Entry 5UH5 (X-ray diffraction, 3.75 A resolution); this record covers chains A and C of the 9 polymer chains in the assembly.

[Chain A]
Name: DNA-directed RNA polymerase subunit alpha
From: Mycobacterium tuberculosis (strain ATCC 25618 / H37Rv)
Notes: EC 2.7.7.6
UniProtKB: P9WGZ1 (RPOA_MYCTU); residues 1-347 here = UniProt positions 1-347
Amino-acid sequence (347 residues; each row starts with the number of its first residue):
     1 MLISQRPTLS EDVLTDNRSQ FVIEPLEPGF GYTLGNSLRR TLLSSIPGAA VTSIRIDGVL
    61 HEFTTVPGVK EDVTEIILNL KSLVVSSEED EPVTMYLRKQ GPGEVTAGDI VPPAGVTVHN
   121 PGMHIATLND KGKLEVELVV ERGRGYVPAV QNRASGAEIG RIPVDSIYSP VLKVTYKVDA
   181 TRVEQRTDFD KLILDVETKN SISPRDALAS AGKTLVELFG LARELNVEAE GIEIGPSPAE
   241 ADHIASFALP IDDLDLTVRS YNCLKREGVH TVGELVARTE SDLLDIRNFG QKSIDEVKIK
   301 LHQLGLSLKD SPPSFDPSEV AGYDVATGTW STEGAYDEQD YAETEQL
Not modelled in the structure: 1-2, 227-347

[Chain C]
Name: DNA-directed RNA polymerase subunit beta
From: Mycobacterium tuberculosis (strain ATCC 25618 / H37Rv)
Notes: EC 2.7.7.6
UniProtKB: P9WGY9 (RPOB_MYCTU); residue numbers follow UniProt; this construct covers 1-1178
Amino-acid sequence (1178 residues; numbered 1 to 1178; the number before each row is that of its first residue):
     1 MLEGCILADS RQSKTAASPS PSRPQSSSNN SVPGAPNRVS FAKLREPLEV PGLLDVQTDS
    61 FEWLIGSPRW RESAAERGDV NPVGGLEEVL YELSPIEDFS GSMSLSFSDP RFDDVKAPVD
   121 ECKDKDMTYA APLFVTAEFI NNNTGEIKSQ TVFMGDFPMM TEKGTFIING TERVVVSQLV
   181 RSPGVYFDET IDKSTDKTLH SVKVIPSRGA WLEFDVDKRD TVGVRIDRKR RQPVTVLLKA
   241 LGWTSEQIVE RFGFSEIMRS TLEKDNTVGT DEALLDIYRK LRPGEPPTKE SAQTLLENLF
   301 FKEKRYDLAR VGRYKVNKKL GLHVGEPITS STLTEEDVVA TIEYLVRLHE GQTTMTVPGG
   361 VEVPVETDDI DHFGNRRLRT VGELIQNQIR VGMSRMERVV RERMTTQDVE AITPQTLINI
   421 RPVVAAIKEF FGTSQLSQFM DQNNPLSGLT HKRRLSALGP GGLSRERAGL EVRDVHPSHY
   481 GRMCPIETPE GPNIGLIGSL SVYARVNPFG FIETPYRKVV DGVVSDEIVY LTADEEDRHV
   541 VAQANSPIDA DGRFVEPRVL VRRKAGEVEY VPSSEVDYMD VSPRQMVSVA TAMIPFLEHD
   601 DANRALMGAN MQRQAVPLVR SEAPLVGTGM ELRAAIDAGD VVVAEESGVI EEVSADYITV
   661 MHDNGTRRTY RMRKFARSNH GTCANQCPIV DAGDRVEAGQ VIADGPCTDD GEMALGKNLL
   721 VAIMPWEGHN YEDAIILSNR LVEEDVLTSI HIEEHEIDAR DTKLGAEEIT RDIPNISDEV
   781 LADLDERGIV RIGAEVRDGD ILVGKVTPKG ETELTPEERL LRAIFGEKAR EVRDTSLKVP
   841 HGESGKVIGI RVFSREDEDE LPAGVNELVR VYVAQKRKIS DGDKLAGRHG NKGVIGKILP
   901 VEDMPFLADG TPVDIILNTH GVPRRMNIGQ ILETHLGWCA HSGWKVDAAK GVPDWAARLP
   961 DELLEAQPNA IVSTPVFDGA QEAELQGLLS CTLPNRDGDV LVDADGKAML FDGRSGEPFP
  1021 YPVTVGYMYI MKLHHLVDDK IHARSTGPYS MITQQPLGGK AQFGGQRFGE MECWAMQAYG
  1081 AAYTLQELLT IKSDDTVGRV KVYEAIVKGE NIPEPGIPES FKVLLKELQS LCLNVEVLSS
  1141 DGAAIELREG EDEDLERAAA NLGINLSRNE SASVEDLA
Not modelled in the structure: 1-27, 1154-1178

[How chain A and chain C interact]
Pairs across the interface (77):
  Arg-18(A) with Arg-996(C); Asp-997(C), salt bridge
  Tyr-32(A) with Phe-1011(C), hydrophobic; Pro-1018(C)
  Thr-33(A) with Ser-1015(C); Glu-1017(C)
  Asn-36(A) with Gly-1013(C); Arg-1014(C); Ser-1015(C); Gly-1016(C), hydrogen bond (side chain-backbone)
  Arg-39(A) with Glu-902(C), hydrogen bond (side chain-backbone); Phe-906(C); Gly-910(C)
  Arg-40(A) with Glu-902(C), hydrogen bond (side chain-backbone); Asp-903(C), salt bridge; Gly-1013(C), hydrogen bond (side chain-backbone); Arg-1014(C)
  Ser-44(A) with Glu-902(C)
  Leu-60(A) with Ile-792(C); Gly-793(C)
  His-61(A) with Ile-792(C); Gly-793(C); Lys-846(C); Val-847(C); Ile-848(C)
  Glu-62(A) with Lys-876(C), salt bridge
  Phe-63(A) with Phe-675(C); Ile-750(C), hydrophobic; Ile-848(C), hydrophobic; Ala-874(C), hydrophobic
  Thr-64(A) with Phe-675(C)
  Thr-65(A) with Ala-655(C); Asp-656(C), hydrogen bond; Lys-674(C)
  Pro-67(A) with Asp-656(C)
  Gly-68(A) with Ser-654(C), hydrogen bond (backbone-side chain)
  Val-69(A) with Ser-654(C); Ala-655(C), hydrogen bond (backbone-backbone)
  Lys-70(A) with Ala-655(C); Ile-689(C); Val-690(C); Asp-691(C), salt bridge
  Glu-71(A) with Ala-655(C)
  Asp-72(A) with Lys-674(C), salt bridge; Asn-685(C); Cys-687(C), hydrogen bond
  Thr-74(A) with Val-619(C); Phe-675(C)
  Leu-78(A) with Val-619(C), hydrophobic; Arg-620(C)
  Thr-127(A) with Asp-691(C)
  Asn-129(A) with Glu-652(C); Val-653(C), hydrogen bond (side chain-backbone)
  Lys-131(A) with Glu-652(C), salt bridge
  Tyr-146(A) with Val-742(C); Glu-743(C); Lys-878(C)
  Arg-153(A) with Glu-795(C)
  Ile-159(A) with Asp-783(C); Arg-791(C); Gly-793(C); Ala-794(C)
  Arg-161(A) with Lys-846(C)
  Ile-162(A) with Lys-846(C)
  Asp-165(A) with Lys-878(C), salt bridge
  Ile-167(A) with Glu-743(C)
  Lys-173(A) with Asp-909(C); Thr-911(C); Arg-996(C)
  Val-174(A) with Gly-910(C)
  Thr-175(A) with Ala-908(C), hydrogen bond (side chain-backbone); Asp-909(C); Gly-910(C)
  Tyr-176(A) with Phe-906(C); Phe-1011(C), hydrophobic; Gly-1016(C), hydrogen bond (side chain-backbone)
  Glu-197(A) with Arg-996(C), salt bridge
Other interface residues (no listed pair), chain A (43 interface residues in all): Gly-29, Leu-43, Val-66, Glu-75, Asn-79, Lys-81, Pro-163
Other interface residues (no listed pair), chain C (51 interface residues in all): Pro-688, Asp-745, Val-901, Met-904, Pro-912, Asp-1012

[In short]
Chain A and chain C form an interface of 43 and 51 residues respectively; the contacts include 11 hydrogen
bonds and 8 salt bridges. Among the polar pairs are Arg-18(A)/Asp-997(C), Arg-40(A)/Asp-903(C) and
Glu-62(A)/Lys-876(C).
Chain A is DNA-directed RNA polymerase subunit alpha and chain C is DNA-directed RNA polymerase subunit beta,
both from Mycobacterium tuberculosis (strain ATCC 25618 / H37Rv); the structure, Crystal structure of
Mycobacterium tuberculosis transcription initiation complex containing 3 nt of RNA, was determined by X-ray
diffraction (same publication as 5UH6, 5UH8, 5UH9, 5UHA, 5UHB, 5UHC and 4 further entries).
